PDB entry 3M5J | X-ray diffraction, 2.60 A resolution | chains A and C of the 6 polymer chains in the assembly

[Chain A (and C)]
Name: Hemagglutinin
Source organism: Influenza A virus
Notes: fragment: Hemagglutinin HA1; chain C of this document is another copy of the same molecule, construct and numbering; everything in this record applies to it too
UniProt: B7NY59 (B7NY59_9INFA); the construct lacks a stretch of the UniProt sequence and is renumbered around it, so the offset changes along the chain: 10-142 = UniProt 14-146; 144-158 = UniProt 147-161; 159-220 = UniProt 164-225; 229-261 = UniProt 226-258; 2 more segments
Amino-acid sequence (317 residues; numbered 7 to 330 plus 3 insertion-coded residues; 10 numbers in that range are skipped by the numbering (no residue carries them; nothing is unmodelled there); the number before each row is that of its first residue; a row labelled like 158A-158B holds insertion residues (158A, then the next letters in order)):
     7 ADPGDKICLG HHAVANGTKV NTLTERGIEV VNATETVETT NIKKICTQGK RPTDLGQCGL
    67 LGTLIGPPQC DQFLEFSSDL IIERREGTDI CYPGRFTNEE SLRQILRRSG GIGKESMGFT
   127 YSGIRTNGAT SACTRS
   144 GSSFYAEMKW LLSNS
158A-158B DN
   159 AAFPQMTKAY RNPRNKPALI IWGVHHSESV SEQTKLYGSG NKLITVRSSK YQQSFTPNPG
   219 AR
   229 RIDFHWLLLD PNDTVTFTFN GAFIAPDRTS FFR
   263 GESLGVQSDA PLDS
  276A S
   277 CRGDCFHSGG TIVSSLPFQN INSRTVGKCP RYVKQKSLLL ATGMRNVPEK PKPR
Not modelled in the structure: 7-9, 327-330 (chain C: 7-9, 326-330)
Differences from the reference sequence: expression tag (7-9)
Modified positions: Asn38 (glycosylation site)
Cystine bridges: Cys52-Cys277, Cys64-Cys76, Cys97-Cys139, Cys281-Cys305
Residues lining bound ligands: N-acetylglucosamine (NAG; 2-acetamido-2-deoxy-beta-D-glucopyranose): Asn38, Ala39, Thr40, Thr318
What the authors report for this chain:
  - binding site for beta-D-galactopyranose: Ser137

[Interface between chain A and chain C]
Pairs across the interface - 10 pairs, chain A then chain C:
  Leu201(A) - Pro217(C)
  Leu201(A) - Gly218(C)
  Leu201(A) - Ala219(C)
  Thr203(A) - Ala219(C)
  Arg205(A) - Arg220(C)  hydrogen bond (side chain-backbone)
  Gln210(A) - Pro99(C)
  Gln210(A) - Gly100(C)
  Gln210(A) - Arg101(C)  hydrogen bond (backbone-side chain)
  Gln210(A) - Arg229(C)
  Gln211(A) - Arg101(C)  hydrogen bond
Interface residues without a listed pair, chain A (7 interface residues in all): Ser212, Thr214
Interface residues without a listed pair, chain C (9 interface residues in all): Asn216

[Overview]
Chain A and chain C form an interface of 7 and 9 residues respectively, with 3 hydrogen bonds. Among the polar
pairs are Arg205(A)-Arg220(C), Gln210(A)-Arg101(C) and Gln211(A)-Arg101(C). Ligands of chain A:
N-acetylglucosamine. From the paper: a binding site for beta-D-galactopyranose at Ser137(A).
Chain A and chain C are both Hemagglutinin (Influenza A virus); the structure, Crystal structure of a H7
influenza virus hemagglutinin complexed with LSTb, was determined by X-ray diffraction, deposited together
with 3M5G, 3M5H and 3M5I.
